Entry 9BNM (electron microscopy, 3.97 A resolution); this record covers chains H and L of the 8 polymer chains in the assembly.

# Chain H
Protein: 47715-a.01 heavy chain
Source organism: Macaca mulatta
Chain sequence (245 residues; each row starts with the number of its first residue; a row labelled like 52A-52B holds insertion residues (52A, then the next letters in order)):
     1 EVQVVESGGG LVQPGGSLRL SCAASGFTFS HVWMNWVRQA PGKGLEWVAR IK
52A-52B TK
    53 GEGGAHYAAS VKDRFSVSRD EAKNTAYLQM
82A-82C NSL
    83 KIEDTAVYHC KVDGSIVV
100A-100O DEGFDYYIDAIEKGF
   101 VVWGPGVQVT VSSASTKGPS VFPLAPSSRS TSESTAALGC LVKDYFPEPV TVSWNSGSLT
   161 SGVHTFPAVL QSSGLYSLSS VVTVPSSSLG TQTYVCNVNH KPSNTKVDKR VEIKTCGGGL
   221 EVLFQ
Unresolved in the structure: 54-55, 114-225
Disulfides: Cys22-Cys92
Modified residues: Tyr100F (O-sulfo-L-tyrosine; TYS)
What the authors report for this chain:
  - post-translational modification sites: Tyr100F

# Chain L
Protein: 44715-a.01 light chain
Source organism: Macaca mulatta
Chain sequence (219 residues; each row starts with the number of its first residue; a row labelled like 27A-27E holds insertion residues (27A, then the next letters in order)):
     1 DVVMTQSPLS LSITPGQPAS ISCRSIQ
27A-27E SLLDS
    28 NGKTFLSWYQ QKPGRPPRRL IYEVSNRDSG VPDRISGSGA GTDFTLKISR VEAEDVGIYY
    88 CGQDSFFPFT FGPGTKLDIK RTVAAPSVFI FPPSEDQVKS GTVSVVCLLN NFYPREASVK
   148 WKVDGALKTG NSQESVTEQD SKDNTYSLSS TLTLSSTEYQ SHKVYACEVT HQGLSSPVTK
   208 SFNRGEC
Unresolved in the structure: 108-214
Disulfides: Cys23-Cys88

# Interface between chain H and chain L
Contacting residue pairs - 23 pairs, chain H then chain L:
  Asn35(H) with Phe96(L)
  Val37(H) with Phe98(L), hydrophobic
  Gln39(H) with Gln38(L); Tyr87(L), hydrogen bond
  Gly44(H) with Pro100(L)
  Leu45(H) with Tyr87(L), hydrophobic; Phe98(L), hydrophobic
  Trp47(H) with Phe94(L); Pro95(L), hydrophobic; Phe96(L)
  Arg50(H) with Phe96(L)
  His58(H) with Phe94(L)
  His91(H) with Pro43(L); Pro44(L)
  Lys93(H) with Tyr36(L), hydrogen bond
  Phe100O(H) with Arg45(L); Arg46(L); Asp55(L)
  Val101(H) with Tyr36(L), hydrophobic; Arg46(L)
  Trp103(H) with Tyr36(L), hydrophobic; Pro44(L)
  Gly104(H) with Pro43(L)
Other interface residues (no listed pair), chain H (16 interface residues in all): Lys52, Gly100N
Other interface residues (no listed pair), chain L (15 interface residues in all): Asp91, Gly99

# In short
16 residues of chain H face 15 of chain L across their interface; the contacts include 2 hydrogen bonds. Among
the polar pairs are Gln39(H)-Tyr87(L) and Lys93(H)-Tyr36(L). The paper reports a modification site at
Tyr100F(H).
Chain H is 47715-a.01 heavy chain and chain L is 44715-a.01 light chain, both from Macaca mulatta; the
structure, Cryo-EM structure of rhesus antibody 44715-a.01 in complex with HIV-1 Env BG505 DS-SOSIP, was
determined by electron microscopy, deposited together with 9BNK, 9BNP, 9BTH, 9BTI, 9BTJ, 9BTL and 9BTV.
